7S5I - chains A and B; structure by X-ray diffraction, 1.61 A resolution.

== Chain A (and B) ==
Molecule: Sorbitol-6-phosphate dehydrogenase
From: Prunus persica
Notes: EC 1.1.1.200; chain B of this document is another copy of the same molecule, construct and numbering; everything in this record applies to it too
Reference sequence: A5JUQ9 (A5JUQ9_PRUPE); residues 1-310 here = UniProt positions 1-310
Chain sequence (310 residues; each row starts with the number of its first residue):
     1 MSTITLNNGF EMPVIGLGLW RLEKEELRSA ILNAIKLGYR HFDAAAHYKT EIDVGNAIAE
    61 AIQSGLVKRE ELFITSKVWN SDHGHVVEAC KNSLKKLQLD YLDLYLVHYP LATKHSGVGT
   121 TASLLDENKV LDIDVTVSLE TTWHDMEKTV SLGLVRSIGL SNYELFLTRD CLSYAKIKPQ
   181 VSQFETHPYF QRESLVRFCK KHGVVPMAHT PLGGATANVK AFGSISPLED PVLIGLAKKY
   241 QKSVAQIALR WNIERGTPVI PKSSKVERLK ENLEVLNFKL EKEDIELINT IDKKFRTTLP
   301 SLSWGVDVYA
From the paper describing this entry:
  - self-association interface (contacts with another copy of this molecule): F166, R169, S173

== Chain A / chain B interface ==
Contacting residue pairs (64; chain A residue first):
  P110(A) with F166(B)
  L111(A) with L165(B), hydrophobic; F166(B), hydrophobic
  A112(A) with R169(B)
  D126(A) with K201(B), salt bridge
  I133(A) with R169(B); F198(B), hydrophobic
  D134(A) with R169(B), salt bridge
  V135(A) with L172(B); S173(B); H202(B)
  T136(A) with S173(B)
  V137(A) with R169(B), hydrogen bond (backbone-side chain); S173(B)
  S138(A) with D170(B); S173(B), hydrogen bond (backbone-side chain)
  L139(A) with R169(B); D170(B), hydrogen bond (backbone-side chain)
  E140(A) with E140(B)
  L165(A) with I133(B), hydrophobic; D307(B); V308(B), hydrophobic
  F166(A) with P110(B); L111(B), hydrophobic; L167(B), hydrophobic; V308(B), hydrophobic; Y309(B), hydrophobic
  L167(A) with F166(B), hydrophobic; L167(B), hydrophobic
  R169(A) with L111(B); A112(B); I133(B); D134(B), salt bridge; V137(B), hydrogen bond (side chain-backbone); L139(B)
  D170(A) with S138(B); L139(B), hydrogen bond (side chain-backbone)
  L172(A) with V135(B)
  S173(A) with V135(B); T136(B); V137(B); S138(B), hydrogen bond (side chain-backbone)
  F190(A) with A310(B)
  R192(A) with A310(B), hydrogen bond (side chain-backbone)
  S194(A) with V306(B); D307(B), hydrogen bond (side chain-backbone); A310(B)
  L195(A) with A310(B)
  R197(A) with V130(B)
  F198(A) with I133(B), hydrophobic
  K201(A) with D126(B), salt bridge
  H202(A) with V135(B)
  K294(A) with D307(B), salt bridge
  V306(A) with L165(B), hydrophobic; S194(B)
  D307(A) with S194(B), hydrogen bond (backbone-side chain); K294(B), salt bridge
  V308(A) with L165(B); F166(B), hydrophobic
  Y309(A) with F166(B), hydrophobic
  A310(A) with F190(B); R192(B), hydrogen bond (backbone-side chain); S194(B); L195(B)
Also at the interface, not in a pair above, chain A (36 interface residues in all): L131, E164, Y174
Also at the interface, not in a pair above, chain B (36 interface residues in all): D132, E164, Y174

== Overview ==
The chain A/chain B interface involves 36 residues from each chain; the contacts include 10 hydrogen bonds and
6 salt bridges. Polar pairs include D126(A)-K201(B), D134(A)-R169(B) and K294(A)-D307(B). From the paper: a
self-association interface involving F166(A), R169(A) and S173(A).
Both chains are Sorbitol-6-phosphate dehydrogenase (Prunus persica). Entry 7S5I (Crystal structure of
Aldose-6-phosphate reductase (Ald6PRase) from peach (Prunus persica) leaves) was determined by X-ray
diffraction together with 7S5F from the same study.
